PDB entry 7Q6M | X-ray diffraction, 2.04 A resolution | chains A and B of the 4 polymer chains in the assembly

# Chain A (and B)
Protein: NAD(P)H dehydrogenase (quinone)
Source organism: Yersinia pseudotuberculosis
Notes: EC 1.6.5.2; chain B of this document is another copy of the same molecule, construct and numbering; everything in this record applies to it too
UniProtKB: Q66BP3 (NQOR_YERPS); residues 1-199 here = UniProt positions 1-199
Sequence (232 residues; each row starts with the number of its first residue; numbers below 1 keep their minus sign (Met-32 is residue -32)):
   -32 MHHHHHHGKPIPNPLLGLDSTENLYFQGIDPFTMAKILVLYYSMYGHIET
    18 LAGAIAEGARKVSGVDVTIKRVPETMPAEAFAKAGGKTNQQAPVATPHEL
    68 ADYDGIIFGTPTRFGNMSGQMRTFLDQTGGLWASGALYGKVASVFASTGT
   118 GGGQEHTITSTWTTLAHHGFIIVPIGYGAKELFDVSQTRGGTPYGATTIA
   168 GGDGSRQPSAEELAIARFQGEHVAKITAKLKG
Disordered / not traced: -32 to 0, 199 (chain B: -32 to -8, 199)
Sequence notes: initiating methionine (-32); expression tag (-31 to 0)
UniProt features mapped onto this chain:
  - binding site (FMN): Ser10 to Ile15, Thr79 to Phe81, Ser114 to Gly119, His134
  - binding site (NAD(+)): Tyr12
  - binding site (substrate): Trp99

# How chain A and chain B interact
Contacting residue pairs - 34 pairs, chain A then chain B:
  Thr117(A) with Tyr144(B), hydrogen bond; Leu149(B); Val152(B)
  Gly118(A) with Glu122(B)
  Gly119(A) with Glu122(B); Tyr144(B)
  Gly120(A) with Glu122(B), hydrogen bond (backbone-side chain); Tyr161(B)
  Gln121(A) with Glu122(B), hydrogen bond (backbone-side chain)
  Glu122(A) with Gly118(B); Gly119(B); Gly120(B), hydrogen bond (side chain-backbone); Gln121(B), hydrogen bond (side chain-backbone); Glu122(B), hydrogen bond (side chain-backbone); His123(B), salt bridge
  His123(A) with Glu122(B), salt bridge; Thr126(B), hydrogen bond; Tyr161(B)
  Thr126(A) with His123(B), hydrogen bond
  Tyr144(A) with Thr117(B), hydrogen bond; Gly119(B)
  Leu149(A) with Thr117(B)
  Val152(A) with Thr117(B); Thr155(B), hydrogen bond (backbone-side chain)
  Ser153(A) with Thr155(B)
  Gln154(A) with Thr155(B), hydrogen bond (backbone-side chain)
  Thr155(A) with Val152(B), hydrogen bond (side chain-backbone); Ser153(B); Gln154(B), hydrogen bond (side chain-backbone); Thr155(B)
  Pro160(A) with Gly119(B)
  Tyr161(A) with Gly120(B); His123(B)
  Arg173(A) with Val152(B), hydrogen bond (side chain-backbone)
Also at the interface, not in a pair above, chain A (22 interface residues in all): Gly82, Gly116, Phe150, Ile166, Gly168
Also at the interface, not in a pair above, chain B (20 interface residues in all): Gly116, Phe150, Pro160, Ile166, Gly168

# Summary
22 residues of chain A face 20 of chain B across their interface, with 14 hydrogen bonds and 2 salt bridges.
Polar pairs include Glu122(A)-His123(B), Thr117(A)-Tyr144(B) and Gly120(A)-Glu122(B). From UniProt: 16
FMN-binding residues, NAD+-binding residue Tyr12(A) and substrate-binding residue Trp99(A) on chain A.
Chain A and chain B are both NAD(P)H dehydrogenase (quinone) (Yersinia pseudotuberculosis); the structure,
Structure of WrbA from Yersinia pseudotuberculosis in P1, was determined by X-ray diffraction, deposited
together with 7Q6N and 7Q6O.
